7FJD - chains f and n of the 8 polymer chains in the assembly; structure by electron microscopy, 3.20 A resolution.

# Chain f
Name: T-cell surface glycoprotein CD3 epsilon chain
Source organism: Homo sapiens
UniProt: P07766 (CD3E_HUMAN); residue numbers follow UniProt; this construct covers 1-207
Amino-acid sequence (207 residues; numbered 1 to 207; the number before each row is that of its first residue):
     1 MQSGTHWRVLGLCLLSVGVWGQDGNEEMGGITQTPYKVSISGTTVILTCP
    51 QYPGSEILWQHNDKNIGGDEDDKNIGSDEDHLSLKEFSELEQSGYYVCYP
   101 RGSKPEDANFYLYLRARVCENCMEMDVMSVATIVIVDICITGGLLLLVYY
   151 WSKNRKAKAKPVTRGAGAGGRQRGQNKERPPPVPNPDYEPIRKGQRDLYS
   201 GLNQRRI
Unresolved in the structure: 1-32, 70-73, 157-207
Disulfides: Cys-49/Cys-98, Cys-119/Cys-122

# Chain n
Name: T cell receptor beta variable 6-5, M1-specific T cell receptor beta chain, T cell receptor beta constant 2
Source organism: Homo sapiens
UniProt: chimeric construct of A0A0K0K1A5, P0DSE2, A0A0G2JMB4: residues 1-112 from A0A0K0K1A5 (TVB65_HUMAN) positions 1-112 (same numbers); residues 121-142 from P0DSE2 positions 119-140 (UniProt number = residue number - 2); residues 143-312 from A0A0G2JMB4 positions 10-179 (UniProt number = residue number - 133)
Amino-acid sequence (312 residues; row label = number of the first residue in the row):
     1 MSISLLCCAALSLLWAGPVNAGVTQTPKFQVLKTGQSMTLQCAQDMNHEY
    51 MSWYRQDPGMGLRLIHYSVGAGITDQGEVPNGYNVSRSTTEDFPLRLLSA
   101 APSQTSVYFCASRRRQGASGEQYFGPGTRLTVTEDLKNVFPPEVAVFEPS
   151 EAEISHTQKATLVCLATGFYPDHVELSWWVNGKEVHSGVSTDPQPLKEQP
   201 ALNDSRYCLSSRLRVSATFWQNPRNHFRCQVQFYGLSENDEWTQDRAKPV
   251 TQIVSAEAWGRADCGFTSESYQQGVLSATILYEILLGKATLYAVLVSALV
   301 LMAMVKRKDSRG
Unresolved in the structure: 1-21, 309-312
Differences from the reference sequence: conflict Ser-4 (Gly in A0A0K0K1A5); linker (113-120)
Disulfides: Cys-42/Cys-110, Cys-164/Cys-229

# How chain f and chain n interact
Pairs across the interface (13):
  Glu-89(f) / Trp-259(n)
  Leu-90(f) / His-226(n)
  Leu-90(f) / Glu-257(n)
  Leu-90(f) / Trp-259(n)
  Arg-115(f) / Trp-259(n)
  Arg-117(f) / Trp-259(n)
  Met-125(f) / Ile-280(n)  hydrophobic
  Val-130(f) / Glu-283(n)
  Asp-137(f) / Ile-284(n)
  Asp-137(f) / Lys-288(n)  salt bridge
  Ile-138(f) / Leu-291(n)  hydrophobic
  Thr-141(f) / Lys-288(n)
  Tyr-149(f) / Leu-299(n)
Interface residues without a listed pair, chain f (11 interface residues in all): Ile-133
Interface residues without a listed pair, chain n (10 interface residues in all): Gly-287

# In short
Chain f and chain n form an interface of 11 and 10 residues respectively, with 1 salt bridge. Its one
salt-bridged contact is Asp-137(f)/Lys-288(n).
Here chain f is T-cell surface glycoprotein CD3 epsilon chain and chain n is T cell receptor beta variable
6-5, M1-specific T cell receptor beta chain, T cell receptor beta constant 2, both from Homo sapiens. Entry
7FJD (Cryo-EM structure of a membrane protein(WT)) was determined by electron microscopy (same publication as
7FJE and 7FJF).
